Entry 9CVC (electron microscopy, 3.50 A resolution); this record covers chains A and B of the 5 polymer chains in the assembly.

Chain A (and B):
Molecule: Codanin-1
Source organism: Homo sapiens
Notes: chain B of this document is another copy of the same molecule, construct and numbering; everything in this record applies to it too
Reference sequence: Q8IWY9 (CDAN1_HUMAN); numbering as in UniProt (aligned over 1-1227)
Chain sequence (1277 residues; each row starts with the number of its first residue; numbers below 1 keep their minus sign (Met-49 is residue -49)):
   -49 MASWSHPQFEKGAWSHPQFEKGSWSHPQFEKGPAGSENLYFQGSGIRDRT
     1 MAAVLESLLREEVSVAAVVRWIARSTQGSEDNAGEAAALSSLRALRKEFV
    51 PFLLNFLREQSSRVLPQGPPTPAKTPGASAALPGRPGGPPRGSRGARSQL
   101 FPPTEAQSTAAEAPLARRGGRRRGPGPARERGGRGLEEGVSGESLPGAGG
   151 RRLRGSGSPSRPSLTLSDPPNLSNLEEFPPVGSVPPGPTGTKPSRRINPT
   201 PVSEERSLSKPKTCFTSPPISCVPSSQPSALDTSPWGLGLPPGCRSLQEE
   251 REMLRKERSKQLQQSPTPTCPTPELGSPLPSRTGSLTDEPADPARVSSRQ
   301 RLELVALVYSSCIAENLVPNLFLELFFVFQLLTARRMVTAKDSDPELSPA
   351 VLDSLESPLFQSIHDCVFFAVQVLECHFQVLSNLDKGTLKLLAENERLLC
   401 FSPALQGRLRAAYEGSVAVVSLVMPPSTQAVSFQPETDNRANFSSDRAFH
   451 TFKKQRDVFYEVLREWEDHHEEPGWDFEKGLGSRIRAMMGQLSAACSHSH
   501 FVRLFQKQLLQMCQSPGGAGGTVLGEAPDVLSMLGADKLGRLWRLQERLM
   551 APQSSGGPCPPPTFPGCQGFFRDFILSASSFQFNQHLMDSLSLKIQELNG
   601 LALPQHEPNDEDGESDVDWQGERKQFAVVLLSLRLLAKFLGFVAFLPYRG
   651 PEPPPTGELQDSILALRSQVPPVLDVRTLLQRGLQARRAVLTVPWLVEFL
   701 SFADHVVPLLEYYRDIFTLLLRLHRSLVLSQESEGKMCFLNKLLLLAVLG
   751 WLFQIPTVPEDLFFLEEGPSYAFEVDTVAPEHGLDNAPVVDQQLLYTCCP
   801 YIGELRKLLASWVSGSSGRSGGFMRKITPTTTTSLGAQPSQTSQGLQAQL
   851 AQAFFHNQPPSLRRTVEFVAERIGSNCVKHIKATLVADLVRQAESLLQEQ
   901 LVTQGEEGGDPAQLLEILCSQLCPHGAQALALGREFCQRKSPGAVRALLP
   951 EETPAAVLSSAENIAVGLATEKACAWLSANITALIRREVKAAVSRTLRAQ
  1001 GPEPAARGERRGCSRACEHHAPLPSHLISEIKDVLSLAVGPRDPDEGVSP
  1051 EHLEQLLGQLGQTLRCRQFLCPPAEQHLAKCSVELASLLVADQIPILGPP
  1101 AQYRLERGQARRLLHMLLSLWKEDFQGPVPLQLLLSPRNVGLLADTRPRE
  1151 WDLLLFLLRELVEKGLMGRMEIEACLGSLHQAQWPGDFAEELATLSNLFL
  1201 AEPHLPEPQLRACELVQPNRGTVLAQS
Disordered / not traced: -49 to 1, 69-191, 217-284, 340-354, 420-437, 516-534, 768-781, 819-822, 833-1227 (chain B: -49 to 0, 69-284, 340-354, 420-438, 516-534, 767-781, 819-1227)
Sequence notes: initiating methionine (-49); expression tag (-48 to 0); conflict Val419 (Lys in Q8IWY9)
Swiss-Prot annotation at these positions:
  - region: Pro188 to Leu208 (Interaction with ASF1A/B)
  - modified residue: Ala2 (N-acetylalanine), Thr71 (Phosphothreonine), Ser265 (Phosphoserine), Ser285 (Phosphoserine)
From the paper describing this entry:
  - self-association interface (contacts with another copy of this molecule): Phe645 to Asp675

Chain A / chain B interface:
Residue-residue contacts (42):
  Asn442(A) with Leu659(B)
  Ser444(A) with Glu652(B)
  Cys496(A) with Glu652(B), hydrogen bond
  Ser579(A) with Ser579(B)
  Phe581(A) with Phe581(B), hydrophobic; Asn584(B); Val643(B); Pro647(B)
  Gln582(A) with Leu646(B); Pro647(B)
  Gln585(A) with Tyr648(B)
  His586(A) with Pro647(B); Tyr648(B)
  Asp589(A) with Tyr648(B), hydrogen bond; Leu666(B); Val670(B)
  Ser592(A) with Gln669(B), hydrogen bond
  Leu593(A) with Leu666(B), hydrophobic; Gln669(B), hydrogen bond (backbone-side chain)
  Gln596(A) with Gln669(B)
  Val643(A) with Phe581(B)
  Pro647(A) with Phe581(B); Gln582(B); Gln585(B); His586(B)
  Tyr648(A) with Gln585(B); His586(B); Asp589(B), hydrogen bond
  Glu652(A) with Ser444(B); Cys496(B)
  Leu659(A) with Ala441(B), hydrophobic; Asn442(B)
  Leu666(A) with Asp589(B); Leu593(B), hydrophobic
  Gln669(A) with Leu593(B); Gln596(B), hydrogen bond
  Val670(A) with Asp589(B)
  Pro671(A) with Pro671(B), hydrophobic; Pro672(B); Val673(B)
  Pro672(A) with Pro671(B)
  Val673(A) with Pro671(B)
Also at the interface, not in a pair above, chain A (32 interface residues in all): Ser499, Arg503, Asn584, Met588, Ser590, Leu646, Pro655, Ala665, Arg667
Also at the interface, not in a pair above, chain B (32 interface residues in all): Met588, Ser590, Ser592, Gly650, Ser662, Ala665, Arg667

In short:
The chain A/chain B interface involves 32 residues from each chain, with 6 hydrogen bonds. Polar pairs include
Cys496(A)-Glu652(B), Asp589(A)-Tyr648(B) and Ser592(A)-Gln669(B). The paper reports a self-association
interface involving Phe645(A).
Both chains are Codanin-1 (Homo sapiens). Entry 9CVC (CDAN1 dimer with three ASF1A) was determined by electron
microscopy.
